8PN8 - chains A and E of the 12 polymer chains in the assembly; structure by electron microscopy, 2.31 A resolution.

== Chain A (and E) ==
Molecule: Propionyl-CoA carboxylase beta chain
Organism: Methylorubrum extorquens AM1
Notes: EC 6.4.1.3; chain E of this document is another copy of the same molecule, construct and numbering; everything in this record applies to it too
UniProt: C5AP75 (C5AP75_METEA); residue numbers follow UniProt; this construct covers 1-510
Chain sequence (510 residues; row label = number of the first residue in the row):
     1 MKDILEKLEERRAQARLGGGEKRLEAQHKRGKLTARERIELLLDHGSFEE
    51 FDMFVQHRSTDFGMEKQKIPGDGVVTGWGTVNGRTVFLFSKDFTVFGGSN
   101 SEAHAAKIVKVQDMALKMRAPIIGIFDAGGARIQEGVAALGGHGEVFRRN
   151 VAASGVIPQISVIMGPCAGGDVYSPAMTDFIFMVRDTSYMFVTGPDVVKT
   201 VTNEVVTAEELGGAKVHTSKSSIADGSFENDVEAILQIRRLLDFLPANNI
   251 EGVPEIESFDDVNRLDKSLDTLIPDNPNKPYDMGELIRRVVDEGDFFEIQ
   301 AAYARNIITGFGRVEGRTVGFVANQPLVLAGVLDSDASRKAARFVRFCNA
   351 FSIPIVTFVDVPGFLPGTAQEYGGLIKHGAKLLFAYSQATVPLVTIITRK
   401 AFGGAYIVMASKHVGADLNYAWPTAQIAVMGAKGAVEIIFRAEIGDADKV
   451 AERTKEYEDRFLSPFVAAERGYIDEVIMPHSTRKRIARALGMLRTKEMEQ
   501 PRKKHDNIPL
Unresolved in the structure: 1-4
Construct notes: engineered mutation Asn-100 (Leu in C5AP75), His-143 (Tyr in C5AP75), Ile-407 (Asp in C5AP75), Val-450 (Ile in C5AP75), Arg-502 (Trp in C5AP75)
Residues lining bound ligands:
  - BTI (5-(hexahydro-2-oxo-1H-thieno[3,4-d]imidazol-6-yl)pentanal), molecule 1: Thr-193, Val-197, Thr-200, Val-201
  - BTI, molecule 2: Val-332, Pro-362, Gly-363, Phe-364, Pro-366, Lys-433
  - coenzyme A (COA): Arg-23, Phe-93, Phe-96, Gly-97, Ser-99, Ala-128, Gly-129, Gly-130, Ala-131, Arg-132, Ile-133, Gln-134, Pro-166, Ala-168, Gly-169, Tyr-189, Phe-191, Val-192, Thr-193, Gly-194, Val-197
From the paper describing this entry:
  - mutagenesis - L100N: decreased catalytic activity on acetyl-CoA
  - contacts within the chain: His-143/Asp-171 (hydrogen bond)
  - conformationally variable residues (side-chain flip): His-143

== Interface between chain A and chain E ==
Pairs across the interface (48):
  Leu-5(A) / Asp-270(E)
  Leu-5(A) / Pro-423(E)  hydrophobic
  Leu-5(A) / Met-478(E)
  Leu-8(A) / Pro-423(E)  hydrophobic
  Leu-8(A) / Val-476(E)  hydrophobic
  Leu-8(A) / Met-478(E)  hydrophobic
  Arg-11(A) / Phe-465(E)
  Arg-11(A) / Glu-469(E)  salt bridge
  Arg-12(A) / Glu-475(E)  salt bridge
  Arg-12(A) / Val-476(E)  hydrogen bond (side chain-backbone)
  Arg-12(A) / Ile-477(E)
  Gly-46(A) / Arg-488(E)
  Glu-49(A) / Tyr-420(E)  hydrogen bond
  Glu-49(A) / Arg-485(E)  salt bridge
  Glu-49(A) / Arg-488(E)
  Glu-50(A) / Asp-474(E)
  Glu-50(A) / Glu-475(E)
  Phe-51(A) / Leu-418(E)  hydrophobic
  Phe-51(A) / Asp-474(E)
  Asp-52(A) / Gly-471(E)
  Asp-52(A) / Ile-473(E)
  Asp-52(A) / Asp-474(E)  hydrogen bond (backbone-backbone)
  Met-53(A) / Glu-475(E)
  Phe-54(A) / Phe-465(E)  hydrophobic
  Phe-54(A) / Ala-468(E)
  Phe-54(A) / Glu-469(E)
  Val-55(A) / Ala-468(E)
  Val-55(A) / Glu-469(E)
  Val-55(A) / Gly-471(E)
  Gln-56(A) / Glu-469(E)  hydrogen bond (backbone-backbone)
  Arg-58(A) / Arg-470(E)
  Trp-78(A) / Arg-488(E)
  Trp-78(A) / Met-492(E)  hydrophobic
  Thr-85(A) / Met-492(E)
  Phe-87(A) / Met-492(E)  hydrophobic
  Lys-110(A) / Gly-471(E)  hydrogen bond (side chain-backbone)
  Lys-110(A) / Asp-474(E)  salt bridge
  Met-114(A) / Met-492(E)  hydrophobic
  Lys-117(A) / Asp-417(E)  salt bridge
  Lys-117(A) / Thr-495(E)
  Lys-117(A) / Lys-496(E)
  Lys-117(A) / Glu-497(E)  hydrogen bond (backbone-backbone)
  Lys-117(A) / Met-498(E)
  Met-118(A) / Met-492(E)  hydrophobic
  Met-118(A) / Leu-493(E)  hydrophobic
  Met-118(A) / Thr-495(E)  hydrogen bond (backbone-side chain)
  Met-118(A) / Lys-496(E)
  Arg-119(A) / Glu-497(E)  salt bridge
Also at the interface, not in a pair above, chain A (25 interface residues in all): Glu-9, Ser-47, Phe-48
Also at the interface, not in a pair above, chain E (26 interface residues in all): Lys-412, Pro-479

== Overview ==
25 residues of chain A and 26 residues of chain E are in contact; the contacts include 7 hydrogen bonds and 6
salt bridges. Among the polar pairs are Arg-11(A)/Glu-469(E), Arg-12(A)/Glu-475(E) and Glu-49(A)/Arg-485(E).
Chain A binds coenzyme A and compound BTI. From the paper: L100N of chain A reduces catalytic activity on
acetyl-CoA; conformational variability at His-143(A).
Chain A and chain E are both Propionyl-CoA carboxylase beta chain (Methylorubrum extorquens AM1); the
structure, Engineered glycolyl-CoA carboxylase (L100N variant) with bound CoA, was determined by electron
microscopy (same publication as 8PN7).
